Entry 7MUY (electron microscopy, 4.60 A resolution (low resolution: residue-level contacts below are approximate; hydrogen-bond / salt-bridge calls are withheld)); this record covers chains EH and FH of the 205 polymer chains in the assembly.

== Chain EH (and FH) ==
Molecule: Type IV secretion protein IcmK
Organism: Legionella pneumophila
Notes: chain FH of this document is another copy of the same molecule, construct and numbering; everything in this record applies to it too
UniProtKB: A0A2S6FBG9 (A0A2S6FBG9_LEGPN); numbering as in UniProt (aligned over 1-361)
Chain sequence (361 residues; row label = number of the first residue in the row):
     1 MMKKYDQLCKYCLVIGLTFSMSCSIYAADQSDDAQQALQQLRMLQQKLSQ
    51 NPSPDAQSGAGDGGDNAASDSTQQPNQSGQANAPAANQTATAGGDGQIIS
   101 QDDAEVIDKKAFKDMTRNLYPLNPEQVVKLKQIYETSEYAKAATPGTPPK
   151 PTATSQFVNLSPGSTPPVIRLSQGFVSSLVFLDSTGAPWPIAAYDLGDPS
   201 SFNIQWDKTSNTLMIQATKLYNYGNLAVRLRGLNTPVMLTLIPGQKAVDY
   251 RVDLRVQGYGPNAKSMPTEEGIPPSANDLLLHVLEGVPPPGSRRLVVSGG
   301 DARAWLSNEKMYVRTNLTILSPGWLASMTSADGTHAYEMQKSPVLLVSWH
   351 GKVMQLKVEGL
Not modelled in the structure: 1-103

== How chain EH and chain FH interact ==
Residue-residue contacts - 49 pairs, chain EH then chain FH:
  Gln-126(EH) / Asp-108(FH)
  Gln-126(EH) / Phe-112(FH)
  Lys-129(EH) / Phe-112(FH)
  Leu-130(EH) / Phe-112(FH)
  Leu-130(EH) / Thr-116(FH)
  Ile-133(EH) / Thr-116(FH)
  Tyr-134(EH) / Tyr-120(FH)
  Ser-137(EH) / Tyr-120(FH)
  Ala-140(EH) / Pro-124(FH)
  Ala-140(EH) / Val-128(FH)
  Lys-141(EH) / Val-127(FH)
  Lys-141(EH) / Lys-131(FH)
  Ala-143(EH) / Lys-131(FH)
  Pro-145(EH) / Lys-131(FH)
  Pro-145(EH) / Gln-132(FH)
  Pro-145(EH) / Glu-135(FH)
  Gly-146(EH) / Gln-132(FH)
  Leu-160(EH) / Arg-251(FH)
  Pro-162(EH) / Ala-153(FH)
  Pro-162(EH) / Thr-154(FH)
  Pro-162(EH) / Arg-251(FH)
  Gly-163(EH) / Ala-153(FH)
  Pro-166(EH) / Pro-151(FH)
  Asp-195(EH) / Gln-205(FH)
  Asp-195(EH) / Met-214(FH)
  Leu-220(EH) / Glu-138(FH)
  Tyr-221(EH) / Glu-135(FH)
  Tyr-221(EH) / Glu-138(FH)
  Tyr-221(EH) / Tyr-139(FH)
  Tyr-221(EH) / Ala-142(FH)
  Asn-222(EH) / Ala-142(FH)
  Tyr-223(EH) / Phe-175(FH)
  Gly-224(EH) / Phe-175(FH)
  Asn-225(EH) / Phe-175(FH)
  Asn-225(EH) / Val-176(FH)
  Asn-225(EH) / Tyr-250(FH)
  Ala-227(EH) / Val-176(FH)
  Arg-229(EH) / Asp-207(FH)
  Arg-229(EH) / Ser-210(FH)
  Arg-229(EH) / Thr-212(FH)
  Thr-235(EH) / Arg-251(FH)
  Pro-236(EH) / Thr-212(FH)
  Pro-236(EH) / Arg-251(FH)
  Met-238(EH) / Val-176(FH)
  Met-238(EH) / Ser-178(FH)
  Met-238(EH) / Tyr-250(FH)
  Met-238(EH) / Arg-251(FH)
  Leu-239(EH) / Tyr-250(FH)
  Thr-240(EH) / Tyr-250(FH)
Also at the interface, not in a pair above, chain EH (34 interface residues in all): Ser-161, Gly-197, Leu-226, Asn-234, Gly-244
Also at the interface, not in a pair above, chain FH (29 interface residues in all): Gly-174, Leu-182, Pro-188

== Overview ==
The interface between chain EH and chain FH involves 34 residues on one side and 29 on the other.
Chain EH and chain FH are both Type IV secretion protein IcmK (Legionella pneumophila); the structure,
Reconstruction of the Legionella pneumophila Dot/Icm T4SS 3DVA Map 5, was determined by electron microscopy
(same publication as 7MUC, 7MUD, 7MUE, 7MUQ, 7MUS, 7MUV and 7MUW).
